Entry 6CH9 (X-ray diffraction, 4.85 A resolution (low resolution: residue-level contacts below are approximate; hydrogen-bond / salt-bridge calls are withheld)); this record covers chains B and G of the 6 polymer chains in the assembly.

== Chain B ==
Name: Envelope glycoprotein gp41
From: Human immunodeficiency virus 1
UniProt: B3UEZ6 (B3UEZ6_9HIV1); residues 512-664 here correspond to UniProt positions 516-668 (UniProt number = residue number + 4)
Amino-acid sequence (153 residues; numbered 512 to 664; the number before each row is that of its first residue):
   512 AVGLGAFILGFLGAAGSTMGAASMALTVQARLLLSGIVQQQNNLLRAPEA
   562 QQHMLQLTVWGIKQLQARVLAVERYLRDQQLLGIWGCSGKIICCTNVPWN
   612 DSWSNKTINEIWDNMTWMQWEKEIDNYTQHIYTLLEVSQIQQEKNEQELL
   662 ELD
Not modelled in the structure: 512-519, 555-563
Construct notes: conflict Pro559 (Ile563 in B3UEZ6); engineered mutation Cys605 (Thr609 in B3UEZ6)
Covalently attached groups: glycan linked to Asn616; N-acetylglucosamine (NAG) linked to Asn625, Asn637

== Chain G ==
Name: Envelope glycoprotein gp120
From: Human immunodeficiency virus 1
UniProt: B3UES2 (B3UES2_9HIV1); the construct lacks a stretch of the UniProt sequence and is renumbered around it, so the offset changes along the chain: 31-139 = UniProt 29-137; 152-185 = UniProt 154-187; 187-309 = UniProt 196-318; 312-321 = UniProt 319-328; 3 more segments
Amino-acid sequence (518 residues; each row starts with the number of its first residue; note: 19 numbers in that range are skipped by the numbering (no residue carries them; nothing is unmodelled there); a row labelled like 139A-139P holds insertion residues (139A, then the next letters in order); numbers below 1 keep their minus sign (Met-4 is residue -4)):
    -4 MDAMKRGLCCVLLLCGAVFVSPSQEIHARFRRGARAAKKWVTVYYGVPVW
    46 KEATTTLFCASDAKAYDTEVHNVWATHACVPTDPNPQEIVLGNVTENFNM
    96 WKNNMVEQMHEDIISLWDQSLKPCVKLTPLCVTLNCNNVNTNNT
139A-139P NNSTNATISDWEKMET
   152 GEMKNCSFNVTTSIRDKIKKEYALFYKLDVVPLE
185A-185H NKNNINNT
   187 NITNYRLINCNTSVITQACPKVSFEPIPIHYCAPAGFAILKCNSKTFNGS
   237 GPCTNVSTVQCTHGIRPVVSTQLLLNGSLAEEEIVIRSENITDNAKTIIV
   287 QLNEAVEINCTRPNNNTRKSIHI
   312 GPGRAFYATG
  321A D
   322 IIGNIRQAHCNISKARWNETLGQIVAKLEEQFPNKTI
   360 IFNHSSGGDPEIVTHSFNCGGEFFYCNTTPLFNSTWNNT
   402 RTDDYPTGGEQNITLQCRIKQIINMWQGVGKAMYAPPIRGQIRCSSNITG
   452 LLLTRDGGRDQNGTETFRPGGGNMRDNWRSELYKYKVVKIEPLGIAPTAC
   502 KRRVVQ
Not modelled in the structure: -4 to 31, 139A-139P, 185A-185H, 402-409, 506-507
Construct notes: initiating methionine (-4); expression tag (-3 to 30); engineered mutation Cys501 (Ala505 in B3UES2)
Covalently attached groups: N-acetylglucosamine (NAG) linked to Asn156, Asn160, Asn197, Asn234, Asn241, Asn276, Asn295, Asn301, Asn339, Asn362, Asn386, Asn392, Asn448; glycan linked to Asn262

== Chain B / chain G interface ==
Pairs across the interface (114):
  Gly521(B) with Ile84(G)
  Phe522(B) with Ile84(G); Ala224(G); Thr244(G)
  Leu523(B) with Pro43(G); Leu86(G); Thr244(G); Ile491(G)
  Gly524(B) with Ile84(G); Leu86(G)
  Ala526(B) with Pro43(G); Leu86(G)
  Gly527(B) with Gly87(G); Asn88(G); Val89(G)
  Leu537(B) with Tyr40(G); Gly41(G)
  Gln540(B) with Gly41(G); Pro43(G)
  Leu543(B) with Gln82(G); Gln246(G)
  Leu544(B) with Ala221(G); Gly222(G); Ile491(G); Pro493(G)
  Leu545(B) with Ala221(G)
  Ile548(B) with Asp78(G); Asn80(G); Gln82(G)
  Val549(B) with Phe53(G); Ala219(G); Gln246(G)
  Gln551(B) with Pro76(G); Thr77(G); Asp78(G)
  His564(B) with His72(G)
  Thr569(B) with Ala73(G)
  Val570(B) with Leu111(G)
  Trp571(B) with Cys54(G); Trp69(G); Ala70(G); Ala73(G); Cys74(G); Val75(G); Tyr217(G)
  Lys574(B) with Leu52(G); Gln103(G); Asp107(G)
  Gln575(B) with Phe53(G); Val75(G)
  Gln577(B) with Thr51(G)
  Ala578(B) with Thr51(G); Pro220(G)
  Leu581(B) with Thr50(G); Phe223(G)
  Ala582(B) with Ala221(G)
  Arg585(B) with Phe223(G); Lys490(G)
  Tyr586(B) with Tyr40(G)
  Arg588(B) with Glu492(G)
  Asp589(B) with Tyr40(G); Pro493(G); Leu494(G)
  Leu592(B) with Leu494(G)
  Leu593(B) with Val38(G); Tyr40(G)
  Trp596(B) with Val38(G); Leu494(G)
  Ile602(B) with Tyr39(G); Tyr40(G)
  Ile603(B) with Val38(G); Tyr39(G)
  Cys604(B) with Val38(G); Arg503(G)
  Cys605(B) with Val36(G); Thr37(G); Cys501(G); Lys502(G); Arg503(G)
  Thr606(B) with Val36(G); Val38(G); Lys502(G); Arg503(G)
  Asn607(B) with Trp35(G); Lys502(G)
  Val608(B) with Trp35(G); Val36(G)
  Pro609(B) with Lys34(G); Trp35(G)
  Trp610(B) with Lys34(G); Val36(G); Pro498(G)
  Asp612(B) with Lys34(G)
  Ile619(B) with Pro498(G); Thr499(G)
  Trp623(B) with Tyr39(G)
  Trp628(B) with Tyr39(G); Val42(G); Val44(G); Gly495(G); Ile496(G); Ala497(G)
  Met629(B) with Pro43(G); Val44(G)
  Trp631(B) with Ile496(G); Ala497(G); Pro498(G)
  Glu632(B) with Val44(G); Leu494(G)
  Ile642(B) with Ile496(G)
  Tyr643(B) with Leu494(G); Ile496(G)
  Leu646(B) with Val36(G); Ile496(G)
Also at the interface, not in a pair above, chain B (65 interface residues in all): Ala525, Met530, Ala541, Gln552, Asn553, Asn554, Gln567, Cys598, Lys601, Ser615, Lys617, Ile635, Asp636, Gln650, Glu654
Also at the interface, not in a pair above, chain G (66 interface residues in all): Trp45, Lys46, Thr71, Pro81, Gln114, Ile215, Cys218, Ala500, Arg504

== In short ==
65 residues of chain B face 66 of chain G across their interface. Covalently linked N-acetylglucosamine: at
Asn616(B), Asn625(B) and Asn637(B). N-acetylglucosamine is covalently linked to Asn156(G), Asn160(G),
Asn197(G), Asn234(G), Asn241(G) and Asn262(G) and 8 more.
Here chain B is Envelope glycoprotein gp41 and chain G is Envelope glycoprotein gp120, both from Human
immunodeficiency virus 1. Entry 6CH9 (Crystal structure of a natively-glycosylated B41 SOSIP.664 HIV-1
Envelope Trimer in complex with the broadly-neutralizing antibodies ...) was determined by X-ray diffraction
together with 6CH7, 6CH8 and 6CHB from the same study.
